8VU5 - chains A and C of the 3 polymer chains in the assembly; structure by electron microscopy, 3.39 A resolution.

# Chain A
Protein: Thrombopoietin
From: Mus musculus
Reference sequence: P40226 (TPO_MOUSE); residues 22-184 here = UniProt positions 22-184
Amino-acid sequence (170 residues; numbered 22 to 191; the number before each row is that of its first residue):
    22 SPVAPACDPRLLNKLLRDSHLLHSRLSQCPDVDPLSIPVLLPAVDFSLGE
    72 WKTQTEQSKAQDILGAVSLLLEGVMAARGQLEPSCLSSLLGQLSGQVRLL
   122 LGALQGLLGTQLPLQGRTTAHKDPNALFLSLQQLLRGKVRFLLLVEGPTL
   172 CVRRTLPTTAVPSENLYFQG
Unresolved in the structure: 22-25, 174-191
Cystine bridges: C50-C106
Differences from the reference sequence: expression tag (185-191)

# Chain C
Protein: Thrombopoietin receptor
From: Mus musculus
Reference sequence: Q08351 (TPOR_MOUSE); residues 26-482 here = UniProt positions 26-482
Amino-acid sequence (463 residues; each row starts with the number of its first residue):
    26 QDVFLLALGTEPLNCFSQTFEDLTCFWDEEEAAPSGTYQLLYAYRGEKPR
    76 ACPLYSQSVPTFGTRYVCQFPAQDEVRLFFPLHLWVKNVSLNQTLIQRVL
   126 FVDSVGLPAPPRVIKARGGSQPGELQIHWEAPAPEISDFLRHELRYGPTD
   176 SSNATAPSVIQLLSTETCCPTLWMPNPVPVLDQPPCVHPTASQPHGPAPF
   226 LTVKGGSCLVSGLQAGKSYWLQLRSQPDGVSLRGSWGPWSFPVTVDLPGD
   276 AVTIGLQCFTLDLKMVTCQWQQQDRTSSQGFFRHSRTRCCPTDRDPTWEK
   326 CEEEEPRPGSQPALVSRCHFKSRNDSVIHILVEVTTAQGAVHSYLGSPFW
   376 IHQAVLLPTPSLHWREVSSGRLELEWQHQSSWAAQETCYQLRYTGEGRED
   426 WKVLEPSLGARGGTLELRPRARYSLQLRARLNGPTYQGPWSAWSPPARVS
   476 TGSETAWENLYFQ
Unresolved in the structure: 26-27, 32-34, 200-228, 281-294, 327-340, 376-488
Cystine bridges: C40-C50, C77-C93, C193-C315, C194-C233, C326-C343
Differences from the reference sequence: expression tag (483-488)
UniProt features mapped onto this chain:
  - motif: W465 to S469 (WSXWS motif)
  - glycosylation: N117 (N-linked (GlcNAc...) asparagine)

# How chain A and chain C interact
Contacting residue pairs - 39 pairs, chain A then chain C:
  L37(A) - V255(C)  hydrophobic
  V65(A) - F104(C)
  D66(A) - R102(C)  salt bridge
  D66(A) - L103(C)
  D66(A) - F104(C)
  D66(A) - F105(C)
  F67(A) - L103(C)  hydrogen bond (backbone-backbone)
  F67(A) - F104(C)  hydrophobic
  S68(A) - D99(C)  hydrogen bond (side chain-backbone)
  S68(A) - V101(C)  hydrogen bond (side chain-backbone)
  S68(A) - R102(C)
  L69(A) - T44(C)
  L69(A) - F45(C)
  L69(A) - E46(C)
  L69(A) - P159(C)  hydrophobic
  L69(A) - I161(C)  hydrophobic
  G70(A) - E46(C)
  G70(A) - D99(C)
  W72(A) - E160(C)
  K73(A) - P159(C)
  K73(A) - E160(C)  hydrogen bond (backbone-side chain)
  Q154(A) - F104(C)
  R157(A) - F104(C)
  R157(A) - V255(C)  hydrogen bond (side chain-backbone)
  R157(A) - S256(C)  hydrogen bond (backbone-side chain)
  R157(A) - R258(C)
  G158(A) - F104(C)
  R161(A) - F164(C)
  R161(A) - D253(C)  salt bridge
  R161(A) - V255(C)
  R161(A) - S256(C)
  F162(A) - I161(C)  hydrophobic
  F162(A) - F164(C)  hydrophobic
  F162(A) - S256(C)
  L165(A) - D163(C)
  L165(A) - F164(C)  hydrophobic
  V166(A) - D163(C)
  V166(A) - F164(C)  hydrophobic
  V166(A) - K229(C)
Interface residues without a listed pair, chain C (22 interface residues in all): D128, W198, L257

# Summary
16 residues of chain A and 22 residues of chain C are in contact, with 6 hydrogen bonds and 2 salt bridges.
Polar contacts include D66(A)-R102(C), R161(A)-D253(C) and S68(A)-D99(C).
Here chain A is Thrombopoietin and chain C is Thrombopoietin receptor, both from Mus musculus. Entry 8VU5
(Cryo-EM structure of MPL bound to TPO) was determined by electron microscopy.
